7KFN - chains A and B of the 4 polymer chains in the assembly; structure by X-ray diffraction, 2.50 A resolution.

Chain A:
Molecule: Double-stranded RNA-specific editase 1
From: Homo sapiens
Notes: EC 3.5.4.37
UniProt: P78563 (RED1_HUMAN), isoform P78563-2; residues 299-701 here = UniProt positions 299-701
Chain sequence (403 residues; numbered 299 to 701; the number before each row is that of its first residue):
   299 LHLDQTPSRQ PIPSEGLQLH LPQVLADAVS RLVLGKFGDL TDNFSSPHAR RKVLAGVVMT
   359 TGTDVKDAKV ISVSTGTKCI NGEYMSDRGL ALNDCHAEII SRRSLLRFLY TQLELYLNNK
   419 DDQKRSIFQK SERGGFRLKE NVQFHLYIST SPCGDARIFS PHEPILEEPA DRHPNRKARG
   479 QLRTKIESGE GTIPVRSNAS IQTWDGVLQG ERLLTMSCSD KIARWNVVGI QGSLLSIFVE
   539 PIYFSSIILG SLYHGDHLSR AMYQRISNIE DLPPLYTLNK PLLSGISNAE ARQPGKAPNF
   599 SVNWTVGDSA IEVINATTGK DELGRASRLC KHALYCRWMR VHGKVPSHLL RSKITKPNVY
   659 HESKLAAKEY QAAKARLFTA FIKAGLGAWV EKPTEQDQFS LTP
Not modelled in the structure: 299-316, 701
Curated features (UniProtKB/Swiss-Prot):
  - active site: Glu396 (Proton donor)
  - binding site (Zn(2+)): His394, Cys451
  - binding site (1D-myo-inositol hexakisphosphate): Arg400, Arg401
  - natural variant: Lys367 (K367N: In NEDHYMS; uncertain significance)
Metal / ion sites: Zn2+: His394, Cys451, Cys516 (shared with 8AZ_13(B) of chain B)
Ligand contacts: inositol hexakisphosphate (IHP): Asn391, Asp392, Ile397, Arg400, Arg401, Thr513, Lys519, Arg522, Gly530, Ser531, Lys629, Leu632, Tyr658, Lys662, Tyr668, Lys672, Trp687, Val688, Glu689, Lys690, Asp695
Reported in the primary citation:
  - binding site for Gli1 1W5 23mer RNA: Glu488, Arg510
  - catalytic residues: Glu488

Chain B:
Molecule: Gli1 8AZ 23mer RNA
Sequence (23 nucleotides; numbered 1 to 23; the number before each row is that of its first residue):
     1 GCUCGCGAUG CUXGAGGGCU CUG
Modified positions: 8AZ (8-aza-nebularine-5'-monophosphate) at position 13
Metal / ion sites: Zn2+: 8AZ_13 (shared with His394(A), Cys451(A), Cys516(A) of chain A)

Chain A / chain B interface:
Contacting residue pairs - 31 pairs, chain A then chain B:
  Val351(A) with 8AZ_13(B), base contact
  Gly374(A) with 8AZ_13(B), base contact
  Thr375(A) with 8AZ_13(B), hydrogen bond to the sugar; G14(B), hydrogen bond to the phosphate
  Lys376(A) with G14(B), salt bridge to the phosphate; A15(B), salt bridge to the phosphate
  His394(A) with 8AZ_13(B), hydrogen bond to the sugar
  Ala395(A) with 8AZ_13(B), base contact
  Glu396(A) with 8AZ_13(B), base contact
  Ser449(A) with 8AZ_13(B), base contact
  Pro450(A) with 8AZ_13(B), base contact
  Cys451(A) with 8AZ_13(B), base contact
  Arg455(A) with 8AZ_13(B), salt bridge to the phosphate
  Pro459(A) with C11(B), sugar contact
  His460(A) with C11(B), hydrogen bond to the sugar; U12(B), phosphate contact
  His471(A) with C2(B), salt bridge to the phosphate
  Asn473(A) with G1(B), sugar contact; C2(B), sugar contact
  Arg474(A) with C2(B), phosphate contact; U3(B), phosphate contact
  Lys475(A) with U3(B), hydrogen bond to the phosphate
  Ser486(A) with G14(B), hydrogen bond to the base; A15(B), hydrogen bond to the sugar
  Gly487(A) with G14(B), sugar contact
  Glu488(A) with U12(B), hydrogen bond to the sugar; G14(B), hydrogen bond to the base
  Gly489(A) with U12(B), base contact
  Cys516(A) with 8AZ_13(B), base contact
  Ala595(A) with G14(B), phosphate contact
  Thr615(A) with A15(B), phosphate contact
Also at the interface, not in a pair above, chain A (27 interface residues in all): Thr448, Ile484, Glu485

Overview:
Chain A and chain B form an interface of 27 and 8 residues respectively, with 9 hydrogen bonds and 4 salt
bridges. Polar pairs include Ser486(A)-G14(B), Glu488(A)-G14(B) and Thr375(A)-8AZ_13(B). Chain A binds
inositol hexakisphosphate. From the paper: the catalytic residue Glu488(A); a binding site for Gli1 1W5 23mer
RNA at Glu488(A) and Arg510(A).
Chain A is Double-stranded RNA-specific editase 1 (Homo sapiens) and chain B is Gli1 8AZ 23mer RNA; the
structure, Structure of Human Adenosine Deaminase Acting on dsRNA (ADAR2) bound to dsRNA containing a 2'-deoxy
Benner's ..., was determined by X-ray diffraction.
